PDB entry 7T2C | X-ray diffraction, 3.10 A resolution | chains E and C of the 5 polymer chains in the assembly

[Chain E]
Protein: T cell receptor, B5, beta chain
Source organism: Homo sapiens
UniProt: P01850 (TRBC1_HUMAN); residues 129-257 here correspond to UniProt positions 1-129 (UniProt number = residue number - 128)
Amino-acid sequence (249 residues; each row starts with the number of its first residue; note: 10 numbers in that range are skipped by the numbering (no residue carries them; nothing is unmodelled there)):
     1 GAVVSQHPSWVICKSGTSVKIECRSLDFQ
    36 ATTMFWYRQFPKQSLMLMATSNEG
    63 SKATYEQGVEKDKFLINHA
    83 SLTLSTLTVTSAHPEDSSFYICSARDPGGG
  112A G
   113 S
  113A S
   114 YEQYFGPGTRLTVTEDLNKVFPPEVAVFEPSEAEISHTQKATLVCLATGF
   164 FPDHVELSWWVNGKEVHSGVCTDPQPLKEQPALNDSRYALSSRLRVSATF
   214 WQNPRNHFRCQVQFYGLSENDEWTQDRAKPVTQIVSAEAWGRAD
Disordered / not traced: 1
Sequence notes: engineered mutation Cys184 (Ser56 in P01850), Ala202 (Cys74 in P01850)
Disulfide bonds: Cys23-Cys104, Cys158-Cys223
Swiss-Prot annotation at these positions:
  - glycosylation: Asn197 (N-linked (GlcNAc...) asparagine)

[Chain C]
Protein: Pneumolysin-derived peptide
Source organism: Streptococcus pneumoniae
UniProt: Q04IN8 (TACY_STRP2); residues -1 to 11 here correspond to UniProt positions 429-441 (UniProt number = residue number + 430)
Amino-acid sequence (15 residues; row label = number of the first residue in the row; numbers below 1 keep their minus sign (Gly-3 is residue -3)):
    -3 GATGLAWEWWRTVYE
Disordered / not traced: -3 to -2, 11
Sequence notes: cloning artifact (-3 to -2)

[How chain E and chain C interact]
Pairs across the interface (10):
  Arg107(E) - Trp5(C)
  Pro109(E) - Trp5(C)  hydrophobic
  Pro109(E) - Arg7(C)  hydrogen bond (backbone-side chain)
  Gly110(E) - Trp6(C)
  Gly110(E) - Arg7(C)  hydrogen bond (backbone-side chain)
  Gly110(E) - Thr8(C)  hydrogen bond (backbone-backbone)
  Gly111(E) - Arg7(C)
  Gly111(E) - Thr8(C)
  Gly112(E) - Arg7(C)  hydrogen bond (backbone-side chain)
  Ser113A(E) - Trp5(C)
From the paper, about this interface:
  - residue pairs: Arg107(E)-Trp5(C), Pro109(E)-Trp5(C), Pro109(E)-Arg7(C)

[Summary]
6 residues of chain E face 4 of chain C across their interface, with 4 hydrogen bonds. Polar pairs include
Pro109(E)-Arg7(C), Gly110(E)-Arg7(C) and Gly112(E)-Arg7(C). The authors report contacts between Arg107(E) and
Trp5(C), Pro109(E) and Trp5(C) and Pro109(E) and Arg7(C).
Chain E is T cell receptor, B5, beta chain (Homo sapiens) and chain C is Pneumolysin-derived peptide
(Streptococcus pneumoniae); the structure, Crystal structure of the B5 TCR in complex with HLA-DP4-Ply, was
determined by X-ray diffraction together with 7T2A, 7T2B and 7T2D from the same study.
